Entry 9CQC (electron microscopy, 3.40 A resolution); this record covers chains K and f of the 18 polymer chains in the assembly.

Chain K:
Molecule: 51-nt DNA strand
Sequence (51 nucleotides; row label = number of the first residue in the row):
     1 GACTAGATCAGAAGCAGTAGAGCATGCATAGTTTTTAGTTTATTGGGCGC
    51 G
Unresolved in the structure: 35-51

Chain f:
Molecule: DNA ligase 4
From: Homo sapiens
Notes: EC 6.5.1.1
UniProt: P49917 (DNLI4_HUMAN); residues 1-911 here = UniProt positions 1-911
Chain sequence (914 residues; numbered -2 to 911; the number before each row is that of its first residue; numbers below 1 keep their minus sign (Gly-2 is residue -2)):
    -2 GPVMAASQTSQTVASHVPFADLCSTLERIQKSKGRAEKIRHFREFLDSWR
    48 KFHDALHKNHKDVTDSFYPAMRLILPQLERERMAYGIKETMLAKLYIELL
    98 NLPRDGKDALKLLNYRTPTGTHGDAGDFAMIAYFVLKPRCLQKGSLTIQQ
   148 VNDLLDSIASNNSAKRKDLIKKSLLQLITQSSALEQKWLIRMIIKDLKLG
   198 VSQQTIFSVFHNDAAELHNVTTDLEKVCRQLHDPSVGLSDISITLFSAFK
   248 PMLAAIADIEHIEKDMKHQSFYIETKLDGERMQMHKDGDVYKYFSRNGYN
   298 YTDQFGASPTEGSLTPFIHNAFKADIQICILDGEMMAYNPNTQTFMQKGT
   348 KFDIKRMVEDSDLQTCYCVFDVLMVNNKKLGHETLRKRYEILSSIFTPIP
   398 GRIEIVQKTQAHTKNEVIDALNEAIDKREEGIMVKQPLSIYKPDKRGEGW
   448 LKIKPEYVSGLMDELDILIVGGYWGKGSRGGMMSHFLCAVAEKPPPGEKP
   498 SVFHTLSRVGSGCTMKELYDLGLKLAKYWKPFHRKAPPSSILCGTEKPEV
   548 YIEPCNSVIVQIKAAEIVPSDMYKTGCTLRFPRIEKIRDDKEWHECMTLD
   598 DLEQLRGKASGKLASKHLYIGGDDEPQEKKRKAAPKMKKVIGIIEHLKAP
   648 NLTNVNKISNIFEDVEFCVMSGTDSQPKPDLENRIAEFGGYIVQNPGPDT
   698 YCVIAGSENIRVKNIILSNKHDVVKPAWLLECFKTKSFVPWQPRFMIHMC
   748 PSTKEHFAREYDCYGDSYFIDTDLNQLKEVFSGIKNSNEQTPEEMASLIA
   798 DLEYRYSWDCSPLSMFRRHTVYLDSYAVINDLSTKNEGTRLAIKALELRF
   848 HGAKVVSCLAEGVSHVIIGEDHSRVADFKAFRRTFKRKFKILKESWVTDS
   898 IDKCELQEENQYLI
Unresolved in the structure: -2 to 6, 345-358, 618-655, 911
Sequence notes: expression tag (-2 to 0)
UniProt features mapped onto this chain:
  - region: Leu610 to Asp620 (Required for catalytic activity)
  - active site: Lys273 (N6-AMP-lysine intermediate)
  - binding site (ATP): Glu271, Thr272, Lys273, Leu274, Arg278, Glu331, Lys345, Phe367, Glu427, Lys432, Lys449, Lys451
  - binding site (Mg(2+)): Glu331, Glu427
  - natural variant: Arg278 (R278H: In LIG4S and leukemia), Gln433 (deletion: In RSSCID), Gly469 (G469E: In LIG4S), Arg580 to Ile911 (deletion: In LIG4S), Leu774 (L774P: Found in a patient with microcephalic primordial dwarfism; uncertain significance), Arg814 to Ile911 (deletion: In LIG4S)

Interface between chain K and chain f:
Contacting residue pairs (12):
  DG1(K) with Phe578(f), sugar contact
  DA2(K) with Lys449(f), salt bridge to the phosphate; Glu453(f), phosphate contact; Tyr454(f), hydrogen bond to the phosphate; Arg580(f), phosphate contact
  DC3(K) with Gly509(f), phosphate contact; Arg580(f), salt bridge to the phosphate
  DT4(K) with Cys510(f), sugar contact; Thr511(f), phosphate contact
  DA5(K) with Thr511(f), hydrogen bond to the phosphate
  DA7(K) with Arg32(f), hydrogen bond to the phosphate
  DT8(K) with Arg32(f), salt bridge to the phosphate
Also at the interface, not in a pair above, chain f (12 interface residues in all): Lys451, Ser508, Met512

Summary:
The interface between chain K and chain f involves 7 residues on one side and 12 on the other, with 3 hydrogen
bonds and 3 salt bridges. Polar contacts include DA2(K)-Tyr454(f), DA5(K)-Thr511(f) and DA7(K)-Arg32(f).
Here chain K is a 51-nt DNA strand and chain f is DNA ligase 4 (Homo sapiens). Entry 9CQC (The ligation
complex like in the NHEJ pathway) was determined by electron microscopy, deposited together with 9CQ3, 9CQ6,
9N81, 9N82 and 9N83.
